PDB entry 5VZJ | X-ray diffraction, 3.30 A resolution | chains B and K of the 14 polymer chains in the assembly

[Chain B]
Protein: Exosome complex component SKI6
From: Saccharomyces cerevisiae (strain ATCC 204508 / S288c)
UniProt: P46948 (RRP41_YEAST); numbering as in UniProt (aligned over 1-246)
Amino-acid sequence (250 residues; row label = number of the first residue in the row; numbers below 1 keep their minus sign (Gly-3 is residue -3)):
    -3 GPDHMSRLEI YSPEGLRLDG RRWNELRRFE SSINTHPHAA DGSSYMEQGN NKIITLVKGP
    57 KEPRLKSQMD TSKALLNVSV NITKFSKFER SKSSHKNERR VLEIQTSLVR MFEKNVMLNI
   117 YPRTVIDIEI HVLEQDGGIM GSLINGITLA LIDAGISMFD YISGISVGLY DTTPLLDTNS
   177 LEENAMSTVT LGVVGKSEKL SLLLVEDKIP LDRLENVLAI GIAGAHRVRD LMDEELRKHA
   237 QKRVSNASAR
Unresolved in the structure: -3 to 0, 242-246
Differences from the reference sequence: expression tag (-3 to 0)
Curated features (UniProtKB/Swiss-Prot):
  - mutagenesis: Lys62 to Ser63 (Impairs RNA-binding (at the proposed ring entry site)), Arg95 to Arg96 (Impairs RNA-binding (at the proposed ring exit site))

[Chain K]
Protein: Exosome complex exonuclease DIS3
From: Saccharomyces cerevisiae (strain ATCC 204508 / S288c)
Notes: EC 3.1.13.-, 3.1.26.-
UniProt: Q08162 (RRP44_YEAST); residues 1-1001 here = UniProt positions 1-1001
Amino-acid sequence (1003 residues; each row starts with the number of its first residue; numbers below 1 keep their minus sign (Ser-1 is residue -1)):
    -1 SLMSVPAIAP RRKRLADGLS VTQKVFVRSR NGGATKIVRE HYLRSDIPCL SRSCTKCPQI
    59 VVPDAQNELP KFILSDSPLE LSAPIGKHYV VLDTNVVLQA IDLLENPNCF FDVIVPQIVL
   119 DEVRNKSYPV YTRLRTLCRD SDDHKRFIVF HNEFSEHTFV ERLPNETIND RNNRAIRKTC
   179 QWYSEHLKPY DINVVLVTND RLNREAATKE VESNIITKSL VQYIELLPNA DDIRDSIPQM
   239 DSFDKDLERD TFSDFTFPEY YSTARVMGGL KNGVLYQGNI QISEYNFLEG SVSLPRFSKP
   299 VLIVGQKNLN RAFNGDQVIV ELLPQSEWKA PSSIVLDSEH FDVNDNPDIE AGDDDDNNES
   359 SSNTTVISDK QRRLLAKDAM IAQRSKKIQP TAKVVYIQRR SWRQYVGQLA PSSVDPQSSS
   419 TQNVFVILMD KCLPKVRIRT RRAAELLDKR IVISIDSWPT THKYPLGHFV RDLGTIESAQ
   479 AETEALLLEH DVEYRPFSKK VLECLPAEGH DWKAPTKLDD PEAVSKDPLL TKRKDLRDKL
   539 ICSIDPPGCV DINDALHAKK LPNGNWEVGV HIADVTHFVK PGTALDAEGA ARGTSVYLVD
   599 KRIDMLPMLL GTDLCSLKPY VDRFAFSVIW ELDDSANIVN VNFMKSVIRS REAFSYEQAQ
   659 LRIDDKTQND ELTMGMRALL KLSVKLKQKR LEAGALNLAS PEVKVHMDSE TSDPNEVEIK
   719 KLLATNSLVE EFMLLANISV ARKIYDAFPQ TAMLRRHAAP PSTNFEILNE MLNTRKNMSI
   779 SLESSKALAD SLDRCVDPED PYFNTLVRIM STRCMMAAQY FYSGAYSYPD FRHYGLAVDI
   839 YTHFTSPIRR YCDVVAHRQL AGAIGYEPLS LTHRDKNKMD MICRNINRKH RNAQFAGRAS
   899 IEYYVGQVMR NNESTETGYV IKVFNNGIVV LVPKFGVEGL IRLDNLTEDP NSAAFDEVEY
   959 KLTFVPTNSD KPRDVYVFDK VEVQVRSVMD PITSKRKAEL LLK
Unresolved in the structure: -1 to 7, 240-252, 350-363, 707-710, 989-995
Differences from the reference sequence: expression tag (-1 to 0); engineered mutation Asn171 (Asp in Q08162), Asn551 (Asp in Q08162)
Ion coordination: Zn2+: Cys47, Cys52, Cys55, His184

[Chain B / chain K interface]
Pairs across the interface - 63 pairs, chain B then chain K:
  Met1(B) - Lys22(K)
  Met1(B) - Phe24(K)  hydrophobic
  Met1(B) - Arg37(K)
  Ser2(B) - Asn123(K)
  Arg3(B) - Arg122(K)  hydrogen bond (backbone-side chain)
  Arg3(B) - Tyr126(K)
  Leu4(B) - Arg122(K)
  Glu5(B) - Leu118(K)
  Glu5(B) - Arg122(K)  salt bridge
  Glu5(B) - Tyr129(K)  hydrogen bond
  Glu5(B) - Arg133(K)  salt bridge
  Tyr7(B) - Asp62(K)
  Tyr7(B) - Ala63(K)  hydrogen bond (side chain-backbone)
  Ser8(B) - Arg133(K)
  Ser8(B) - His149(K)
  Pro9(B) - Arg133(K)
  Glu10(B) - Arg133(K)  salt bridge
  Glu10(B) - Val147(K)
  Glu10(B) - His149(K)  salt bridge
  Leu12(B) - Arg42(K)
  Leu12(B) - Ile45(K)  hydrophobic
  Leu12(B) - His149(K)
  Leu12(B) - Phe152(K)  hydrophobic
  Arg13(B) - Phe152(K)
  Leu14(B) - Phe152(K)
  Asp15(B) - Glu38(K)
  Asp15(B) - His39(K)
  Asp15(B) - Tyr40(K)  hydrogen bond (backbone-backbone)
  Asp15(B) - Phe152(K)
  Gly16(B) - Arg42(K)  hydrogen bond (backbone-side chain)
  Gly16(B) - Phe152(K)
  Arg17(B) - Tyr40(K)
  Arg17(B) - Arg42(K)
  Arg18(B) - Arg42(K)
  Arg18(B) - Asp44(K)  salt bridge
  Trp19(B) - Asp62(K)  hydrogen bond (side chain-backbone)
  Trp19(B) - Ala63(K)
  Glu21(B) - Leu17(K)
  Glu21(B) - Arg42(K)  salt bridge
  Arg23(B) - Glu38(K)
  Arg23(B) - Tyr40(K)
  Arg24(B) - Leu13(K)
  Arg24(B) - Val19(K)
  Arg24(B) - Tyr40(K)  hydrogen bond (backbone-side chain)
  Glu26(B) - Lys11(K)  salt bridge
  Gly45(B) - Glu38(K)
  Asn46(B) - Glu38(K)  hydrogen bond (backbone-side chain)
  Phe84(B) - Thr33(K)
  Phe84(B) - Lys34(K)
  Phe84(B) - Ile35(K)  hydrophobic
  Phe84(B) - Val36(K)
  Phe84(B) - Arg37(K)
  Glu85(B) - Arg26(K)  salt bridge
  Glu85(B) - Thr33(K)  hydrogen bond
  Tyr166(B) - Gln415(K)  hydrogen bond
  Asp167(B) - Gln415(K)
  Thr168(B) - Gln64(K)  hydrogen bond (backbone-side chain)
  Thr169(B) - Ala63(K)
  Thr169(B) - Gln64(K)  hydrogen bond
  Leu177(B) - Arg37(K)
  Asn180(B) - Ser418(K)  hydrogen bond (backbone-side chain)
  Ala181(B) - Ser417(K)  hydrogen bond (backbone-side chain)
  Met182(B) - Ser417(K)
Interface residues without a listed pair, chain B (35 interface residues in all): Glu130, Asp132
Interface residues without a listed pair, chain K (39 interface residues in all): Val60, Pro61, Asp413, Ser416, Gln420, Asn421

[Overview]
The interface between chain B and chain K involves 35 residues on one side and 39 on the other, with 14
hydrogen bonds and 8 salt bridges. Polar pairs include Glu5(B)-Arg122(K), Glu5(B)-Arg133(K) and
Glu10(B)-Arg133(K). From UniProt: 4 mutagenesis sites on chain B.
Here chain B is Exosome complex component SKI6 and chain K is Exosome complex exonuclease DIS3, both from
Saccharomyces cerevisiae (strain ATCC 204508 / S288c). Entry 5VZJ (Structure of a twelve component
MPP6-nuclear RNA exosome complex bound to RNA) was determined by X-ray diffraction.
